Entry 4GDO (X-ray diffraction, 1.70 A resolution); this record covers chains A and B.

Chain A (and B):
Protein: Plectin
Source organism: Homo sapiens
Notes: fragment: fragment of the rod domain; chain B of this document is another copy of the same molecule, construct and numbering; everything in this record applies to it too
UniProt: Q15149 (PLEC_HUMAN); residues 1382-1420 here correspond to UniProt positions 1492-1530 (UniProt number = residue number + 110)
Amino-acid sequence (43 residues; numbered 1378 to 1420; the number before each row is that of its first residue):
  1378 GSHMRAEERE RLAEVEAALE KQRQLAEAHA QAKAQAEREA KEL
Disordered / not traced: 1378 (chain B: 1378-1379)
Differences from the reference sequence: expression tag (1378-1381)

Interface between chain A and chain B:
Residue-residue contacts (32; chain A residue first):
  Glu1385(A) with Leu1420(B)
  Arg1388(A) with Glu1419(B); Leu1420(B)
  Leu1389(A) with Leu1420(B), hydrophobic
  Glu1391(A) with Glu1416(B)
  Val1392(A) with Glu1416(B); Ala1417(B); Leu1420(B), hydrophobic
  Ala1395(A) with Ala1413(B), hydrophobic; Glu1416(B)
  Leu1396(A) with Ala1413(B), hydrophobic
  Gln1399(A) with His1406(B); Ala1409(B); Lys1410(B); Ala1413(B)
  Leu1402(A) with Ala1405(B); His1406(B); Ala1409(B), hydrophobic
  Ala1403(A) with His1406(B)
  Ala1405(A) with Leu1402(B)
  His1406(A) with Gln1399(B); Leu1402(B); Ala1403(B)
  Ala1409(A) with Gln1399(B); Leu1402(B), hydrophobic
  Lys1410(A) with Gln1399(B)
  Gln1412(A) with Lys1398(B), hydrogen bond
  Ala1413(A) with Ala1395(B), hydrophobic; Gln1399(B)
  Glu1416(A) with Val1392(B)
  Glu1419(A) with Arg1388(B), hydrogen bond (backbone-side chain)
  Leu1420(A) with Val1392(B), hydrophobic
Other interface residues (no listed pair), chain A (21 interface residues in all): Lys1398, Ala1417
Other interface residues (no listed pair), chain B (19 interface residues in all): Leu1389, Glu1391, Leu1396

Summary:
21 residues of chain A and 19 residues of chain B are in contact, with 2 hydrogen bonds. Polar pairs include
Gln1412(A)-Lys1398(B) and Glu1419(A)-Arg1388(B).
Chain A and chain B are both Plectin (Homo sapiens); the structure, Structure of a fragment of the rod domain
of plectin, was determined by X-ray diffraction, deposited together with 4GN0.
